PDB entry 9QBJ | electron microscopy, 3.20 A resolution | chains C and F of the 8 polymer chains in the assembly

Chain C:
Molecule: Nanobody ALFA-H6
From: Vicugna pacos
Notes: antibody fragment or engineered binder
Sequence (133 residues; each row starts with the number of its first residue):
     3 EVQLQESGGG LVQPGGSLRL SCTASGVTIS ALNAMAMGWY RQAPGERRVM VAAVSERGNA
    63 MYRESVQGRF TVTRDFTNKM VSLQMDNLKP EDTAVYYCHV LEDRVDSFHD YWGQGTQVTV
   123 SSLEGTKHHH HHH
Not modelled in the structure: 3, 135
Disulfide bonds: C24-C100

Chain F:
Molecule: Fa antibody 8D3_2_L
From: Mus musculus
Notes: antibody fragment or engineered binder
Sequence (219 residues; each row starts with the number of its first residue):
     1 NIMLTQSPSS LAVSAGERVT MSCKSTQSIL YNSNQKTYLA WYQQKPGQSP KLLIYWASTR
    61 ASGVPDRFTG SGSGTDFTLT INSVQPEDLA VYYCHQYLSA WTFGGGTKLE IKRTVAAPSV
   121 FIFPPSDEQL KSGTASVVCL LNNFYPREAK VQWKVDNALQ SGNSQESVTE QDSKDSTYSL
   181 SSTLTLSKAD YEKHKVYACE VTHQGLSSPV TKSFNRGEC
Not modelled in the structure: 156-162, 206-209, 216-219
Disulfide bonds: C23-C94, C139-C199

Interface between chain C and chain F:
Residue-residue contacts (25):
  L13(C) - Y31(F)  hydrophobic
  L13(C) - L98(F)  hydrophobic
  A45(C) - N1(F)
  P46(C) - N1(F)
  P46(C) - M3(F)
  P46(C) - T26(F)
  P92(C) - N1(F)
  P92(C) - S99(F)
  T95(C) - N1(F)
  T95(C) - Q27(F)
  T95(C) - S99(F)  hydrogen bond
  Q119(C) - Q27(F)
  T121(C) - Q27(F)
  V122(C) - S99(F)  hydrogen bond (backbone-side chain)
  S123(C) - L98(F)
  S124(C) - L98(F)  hydrogen bond (backbone-backbone)
  S124(C) - S99(F)
  S124(C) - A100(F)  hydrogen bond (side chain-backbone)
  L125(C) - Y31(F)  hydrophobic
  L125(C) - Y38(F)  hydrophobic
  L125(C) - Y97(F)
  T128(C) - Y31(F)  hydrogen bond
  H131(C) - Y31(F)
  H131(C) - S33(F)
  H132(C) - S33(F)  hydrogen bond (backbone-side chain)
Other interface residues (no listed pair), chain C (16 interface residues in all): G47, E93
Other interface residues (no listed pair), chain F (12 interface residues in all): W101

Summary:
Chain C and chain F form an interface of 16 and 12 residues respectively, with 6 hydrogen bonds. Among the
polar pairs are T95(C)-S99(F), V122(C)-S99(F) and S124(C)-A100(F).
Chain C is Nanobody ALFA-H6 (Vicugna pacos) and chain F is Fa antibody 8D3_2_L (Mus musculus); the structure,
Legobody dimer, was determined by electron microscopy.
